PDB entry 5F0V | X-ray diffraction, 1.80 A resolution | chains A and B of the 4 polymer chains in the assembly

== Chain A (and B) ==
Name: Acetyl-CoA acetyltransferase
From: Escherichia coli K-12
Notes: EC 2.3.1.9; chain B of this document is another copy of the same molecule, construct and numbering; everything in this record applies to it too
UniProt: P76461 (ATOB_ECOLI); residue numbers follow UniProt; this construct covers 1-393
Chain sequence (395 residues; numbered -1 to 393; the number before each row is that of its first residue; numbers below 1 keep their minus sign (Ala-1 is residue -1)):
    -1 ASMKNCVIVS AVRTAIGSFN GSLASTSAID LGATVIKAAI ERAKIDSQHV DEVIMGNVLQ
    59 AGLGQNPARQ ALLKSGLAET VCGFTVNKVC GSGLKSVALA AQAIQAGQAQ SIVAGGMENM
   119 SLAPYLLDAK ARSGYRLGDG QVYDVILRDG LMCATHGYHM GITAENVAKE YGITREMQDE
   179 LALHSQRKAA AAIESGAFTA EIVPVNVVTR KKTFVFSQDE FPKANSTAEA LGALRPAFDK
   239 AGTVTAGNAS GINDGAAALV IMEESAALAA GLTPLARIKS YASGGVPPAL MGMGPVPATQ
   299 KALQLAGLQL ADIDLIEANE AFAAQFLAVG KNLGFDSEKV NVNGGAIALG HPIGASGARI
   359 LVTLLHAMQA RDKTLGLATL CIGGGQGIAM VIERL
Modified / non-standard residues: Lys86 (N-dimethyl-lysine; MLY)
Construct notes: expression tag (-1 to 0)
Swiss-Prot annotation at these positions:
  - active site: Cys88 (Acyl-thioester intermediate), His349 (Proton acceptor), Cys379 (Proton acceptor)

== Interface between chain A and chain B ==
Residue-residue contacts - 137 pairs, chain A then chain B:
  Ala-1(A) - Ser0(B)
  Ala-1(A) - Met1(B)  hydrogen bond (backbone-backbone)
  Ser0(A) - Ala-1(B)
  Met1(A) - Ala-1(B)  hydrogen bond (backbone-backbone)
  Met1(A) - Met1(B)  hydrophobic
  Met1(A) - Ala104(B)
  Glu50(A) - Lys86(B)
  Glu50(A) - Lys93(B)  salt bridge
  Gln58(A) - Gln58(B)  hydrogen bond
  Gln58(A) - Asn85(B)  hydrogen bond
  Gln58(A) - Asp147(B)
  Ala59(A) - Ala59(B)  hydrophobic
  Ala59(A) - Leu124(B)
  Ala59(A) - Asp147(B)
  Gly60(A) - Leu124(B)
  Gly60(A) - Arg146(B)  hydrogen bond (backbone-side chain)
  Gly60(A) - Asp147(B)  hydrogen bond (backbone-side chain)
  Leu61(A) - Asp147(B)  hydrogen bond (backbone-side chain)
  Gly62(A) - Arg146(B)
  Gly62(A) - Asp147(B)  hydrogen bond (backbone-side chain)
  Gln63(A) - Val87(B)
  Gln63(A) - Arg146(B)
  Gln63(A) - Asp147(B)
  Gln63(A) - Gly148(B)  hydrogen bond (side chain-backbone)
  Gln63(A) - Met150(B)
  Gln63(A) - Cys151(B)
  Gln63(A) - Met158(B)  hydrogen bond
  Gln63(A) - Gly381(B)
  Gln63(A) - Gly382(B)  hydrogen bond (side chain-backbone)
  Asn64(A) - Asn85(B)
  Asn64(A) - Lys86(B)
  Asn64(A) - Val87(B)
  Asn64(A) - Gln384(B)
  Arg67(A) - Val284(B)  hydrogen bond (side chain-backbone)
  Arg67(A) - Gly382(B)  hydrogen bond (side chain-backbone)
  Arg67(A) - Gly383(B)  hydrogen bond (side chain-backbone)
  Arg67(A) - Gln384(B)
  Gln68(A) - Ala152(B)
  Leu71(A) - Thr153(B)
  Leu71(A) - Pro286(B)  hydrophobic
  Glu77(A) - Gly283(B)
  Glu77(A) - Val284(B)  hydrogen bond (backbone-backbone)
  Glu77(A) - Pro285(B)
  Glu77(A) - Pro286(B)
  Thr78(A) - Gly283(B)
  Cys80(A) - Lys86(B)
  Cys80(A) - Ser281(B)
  Cys80(A) - Gly282(B)  hydrogen bond (side chain-backbone)
  Cys80(A) - Gly283(B)
  Cys80(A) - Gln384(B)
  Gly81(A) - Lys86(B)
  Gly81(A) - Gln384(B)  hydrogen bond (backbone-side chain)
  Phe82(A) - Asn85(B)
  Phe82(A) - Lys86(B)
  Phe82(A) - Lys93(B)
  Phe82(A) - Leu97(B)  hydrophobic
  Thr83(A) - Val84(B)
  Thr83(A) - Asn85(B)  hydrogen bond (backbone-backbone)
  Val84(A) - Thr83(B)
  Asn85(A) - Gln58(B)  hydrogen bond
  Asn85(A) - Asn64(B)
  Asn85(A) - Phe82(B)
  Asn85(A) - Thr83(B)  hydrogen bond (backbone-backbone)
  Lys86(A) - Glu50(B)
  Lys86(A) - Asn64(B)
  Lys86(A) - Cys80(B)
  Lys86(A) - Gly81(B)
  Lys86(A) - Phe82(B)
  Val87(A) - Gln63(B)
  Val87(A) - Asn64(B)
  Lys93(A) - Glu50(B)  salt bridge
  Lys93(A) - Phe82(B)
  Leu97(A) - Phe82(B)  hydrophobic
  Gln100(A) - Gln100(B)  hydrogen bond
  Gln100(A) - Ala101(B)
  Gln100(A) - Gln106(B)
  Ala101(A) - Gln100(B)
  Ala104(A) - Met1(B)
  Gln106(A) - Gln100(B)
  Gln106(A) - Tyr279(B)
  Ser119(A) - Arg130(B)
  Leu120(A) - Ala127(B)
  Ala121(A) - Arg130(B)  hydrogen bond (backbone-side chain)
  Pro122(A) - Leu124(B)  hydrophobic
  Pro122(A) - Leu125(B)
  Pro122(A) - Arg130(B)  hydrogen bond (backbone-side chain)
  Tyr123(A) - Leu124(B)
  Tyr123(A) - Leu125(B)  hydrogen bond (backbone-backbone)
  Tyr123(A) - Arg130(B)
  Leu124(A) - Ala59(B)
  Leu124(A) - Gly60(B)
  Leu124(A) - Tyr123(B)
  Leu124(A) - Leu124(B)  hydrophobic
  Leu125(A) - Tyr123(B)  hydrogen bond (backbone-backbone)
  Leu125(A) - Val140(B)  hydrophobic
  Arg130(A) - Phe17(B)
  Arg130(A) - Ser119(B)
  Arg130(A) - Ala121(B)  hydrogen bond (side chain-backbone)
  Arg130(A) - Tyr123(B)  hydrogen bond
  Arg130(A) - Asp142(B)  salt bridge
  Arg130(A) - Ile144(B)
  Asp142(A) - Arg130(B)  salt bridge
  Val143(A) - Arg130(B)
  Ile144(A) - Arg130(B)
  Arg146(A) - Gly60(B)  hydrogen bond (side chain-backbone)
  Arg146(A) - Gly62(B)
  Arg146(A) - Gln63(B)
  Asp147(A) - Gln58(B)
  Asp147(A) - Ala59(B)
  Asp147(A) - Gly60(B)  hydrogen bond (side chain-backbone)
  Asp147(A) - Leu61(B)  hydrogen bond (side chain-backbone)
  Asp147(A) - Gly62(B)  hydrogen bond (side chain-backbone)
  Asp147(A) - Gln63(B)
  Gly148(A) - Gln63(B)  hydrogen bond (backbone-side chain)
  Met150(A) - Gln63(B)
  Ala152(A) - Gln68(B)
  Thr153(A) - Leu71(B)
  Met158(A) - Gln63(B)
  Tyr279(A) - Gln106(B)
  Ser281(A) - Cys80(B)
  Gly282(A) - Cys80(B)  hydrogen bond (backbone-side chain)
  Gly283(A) - Glu77(B)
  Gly283(A) - Thr78(B)
  Gly283(A) - Cys80(B)
  Val284(A) - Arg67(B)  hydrogen bond (backbone-side chain)
  Val284(A) - Glu77(B)  hydrogen bond (backbone-backbone)
  Pro285(A) - Glu77(B)
  Pro286(A) - Leu71(B)  hydrophobic
  Pro286(A) - Glu77(B)
  Gly381(A) - Gln63(B)
  Gly382(A) - Gln63(B)  hydrogen bond (backbone-side chain)
  Gly382(A) - Arg67(B)  hydrogen bond (backbone-side chain)
  Gly383(A) - Arg67(B)  hydrogen bond (backbone-side chain)
  Gln384(A) - Asn64(B)
  Gln384(A) - Arg67(B)
  Gln384(A) - Cys80(B)
  Gln384(A) - Gly81(B)  hydrogen bond (side chain-backbone)
Interface residues without a listed pair, chain A (68 interface residues in all): Phe17, Asn18, Pro65, Gln103, Met118, Ala129, Leu149, Cys151, Leu303
Interface residues without a listed pair, chain B (67 interface residues in all): Pro65, Pro122, Asp126, Ala129, Ser131, Leu149, Leu303

== Overview ==
68 residues of chain A and 67 residues of chain B are in contact, with 39 hydrogen bonds and 4 salt bridges.
Among the polar pairs are Glu50(A)-Lys93(B), Arg130(A)-Asp142(B) and Gln58(A)-Gln58(B). UniProt lists 3
active-site residues on chain A.
Both chains are Acetyl-CoA acetyltransferase (Escherichia coli K-12). Entry 5F0V (X-ray crystal structure of a
thiolase from Escherichia coli at 1.8 A resolution) was determined by X-ray diffraction together with 5F38
from the same study.
